Entry 1Y7L (X-ray diffraction, 1.55 A resolution); this record covers chains A and P.

[Chain A]
Protein: O-acetylserine sulfhydrylase
From: Haemophilus influenzae
Notes: EC 2.5.1.47
Reference sequence: P45040 (CYSK_HAEIN); numbering as in UniProt (aligned over 1-316)
Chain sequence (316 residues; each row starts with the number of its first residue):
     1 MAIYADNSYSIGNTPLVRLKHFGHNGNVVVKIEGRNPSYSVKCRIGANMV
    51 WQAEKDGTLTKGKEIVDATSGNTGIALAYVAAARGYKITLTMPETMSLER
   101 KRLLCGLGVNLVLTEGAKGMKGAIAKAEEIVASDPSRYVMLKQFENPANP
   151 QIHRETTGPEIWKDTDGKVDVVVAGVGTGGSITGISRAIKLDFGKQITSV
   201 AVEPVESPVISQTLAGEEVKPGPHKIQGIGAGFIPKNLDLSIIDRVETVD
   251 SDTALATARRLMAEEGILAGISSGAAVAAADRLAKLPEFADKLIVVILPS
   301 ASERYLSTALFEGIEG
Disordered / not traced: 1, 312-316
Differences from the reference sequence: modified residue (42)
Modified / non-standard residues: K42 ((2S)-2-amino-6-[[3-hydroxy-2-methyl-5-(phosphonooxymethyl)pyridin-4-yl]methylideneamino]hexanoic acid; LLP)
Curated features (UniProtKB/Swiss-Prot):
  - binding site (hydrogen sulfide): N7, R35, L268
  - binding site (pyridoxal 5'-phosphate): N72, G177 to S181, S272
  - modified residue: K42 (N6-(pyridoxal phosphate)lysine)

[Chain P]
Protein: decamer fragment of Serine acetyltransferase
Reference sequence: P43886 (CYSE_HAEIN); residues 258-267 here = UniProt positions 258-267
Chain sequence (10 residues; numbered 258 to 267; the number before each row is that of its first residue):
   258 GIDDGMNLNI
Disordered / not traced: 258-263

[Chain A / chain P interface]
Pairs across the interface (22; chain A residue first):
  K42(A) - I267(P)
  A68(A) - N266(P)
  T69(A) - N266(P)
  T69(A) - I267(P)  hydrogen bond (side chain-backbone)
  S70(A) - N266(P)  hydrogen bond (backbone-side chain)
  G71(A) - N266(P)
  G71(A) - I267(P)
  N72(A) - I267(P)  hydrogen bond (backbone-backbone)
  T73(A) - I267(P)  hydrogen bond (backbone-backbone)
  M96(A) - N266(P)
  M120(A) - N266(P)
  Q143(A) - I267(P)  hydrogen bond (side chain-backbone)
  F144(A) - L265(P)
  F144(A) - I267(P)  hydrophobic
  H224(A) - N264(P)
  Q227(A) - N264(P)
  Q227(A) - N266(P)  hydrogen bond (side chain-backbone)
  G228(A) - I267(P)
  G230(A) - N264(P)
  A231(A) - N264(P)
  A231(A) - L265(P)
  F233(A) - L265(P)  hydrophobic
Other interface residues (no listed pair), chain A (19 interface residues in all): I124, G177
From the paper, about this interface:
  - specific contacts: T69(A)-I267(P), S70(A)-N266(P), T73(A)-I267(P), Q143(A)-I267(P), F144(A)-I267(P), G228(A)-I267(P) (backbone contact)

[Overview]
Chain A and chain P form an interface of 19 and 4 residues respectively; the contacts include 6 hydrogen
bonds. Polar contacts include T69(A)-I267(P), S70(A)-N266(P) and Q143(A)-I267(P). The paper describes contacts
between T69(A) and I267(P), S70(A) and N266(P) and T73(A) and I267(P) among others; a backbone contact between
G228(A) and I267(P).
Here chain A is O-acetylserine sulfhydrylase (Haemophilus influenzae) and chain P is decamer fragment of
Serine acetyltransferase. Entry 1Y7L (O-Acetylserine Sulfhydrylase Complex) was determined by X-ray
diffraction.
